7D3L - chains 1 and 2 of the 6 polymer chains in the assembly; structure by electron microscopy, 3.68 A resolution.

[Chain 1]
Name: O/tibet/99 VP1
Source organism: Foot-and-mouth disease virus
Sequence (213 residues; row label = number of the first residue in the row):
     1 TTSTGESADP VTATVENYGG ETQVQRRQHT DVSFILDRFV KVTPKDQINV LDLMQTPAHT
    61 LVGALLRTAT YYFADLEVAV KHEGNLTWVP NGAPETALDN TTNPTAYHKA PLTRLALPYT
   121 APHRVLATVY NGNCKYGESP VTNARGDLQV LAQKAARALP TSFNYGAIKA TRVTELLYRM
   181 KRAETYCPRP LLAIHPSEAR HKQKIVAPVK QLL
Unresolved in the structure: 1, 133-156, 209-213
What the authors report for this chain:
  - mutagenesis - V50A, D52A, P94A, E95A, P160A: decreased growth
  - mutagenesis - L159A: increased growth

[Chain 2]
Name: O/tibet/99 VP2
Source organism: Foot-and-mouth disease virus
Sequence (218 residues; numbered 1 to 218; the number before each row is that of its first residue):
     1 DKKTEETTLL EDRILTTRNG HTTSTTQSSV GVTYGYATAE DFVSGPNTSG LETRVVQAER
    61 FFKTHLFDWV TSDPFGRCYQ LELPTDHKGV YGSLTDSYAY MRNGWDVEVT AVGNQFNGGC
   121 LLVAMVPELC SIDKRGLYQL TLFPHQFINP RTNMTAHITV PFVGVNRYDQ YKVHKPWTLV
   181 VMVVAPLTVN TEGAPQIKVY ANIAPTNVHV AGEFPSKE
Unresolved in the structure: 1-12

[How chain 1 and chain 2 interact]
Residue-residue contacts (45):
  E6(1) - V30(2)
  E6(1) - F147(2)
  E6(1) - N149(2)
  E6(1) - T152(2)
  E6(1) - N153(2)  hydrogen bond
  S7(1) - V30(2)
  A8(1) - T33(2)
  A8(1) - H145(2)
  T70(1) - E128(2)
  Y71(1) - E128(2)  hydrogen bond
  Y71(1) - V163(2)
  Y71(1) - G164(2)
  H123(1) - V165(2)
  H123(1) - N166(2)
  R124(1) - G164(2)  hydrogen bond (side chain-backbone)
  R124(1) - V165(2)  hydrogen bond (backbone-backbone)
  R124(1) - N166(2)  hydrogen bond (side chain-backbone)
  R124(1) - R167(2)
  V125(1) - V165(2)
  V129(1) - E128(2)
  Y130(1) - C130(2)  hydrogen bond (backbone-side chain)
  Y130(1) - H174(2)
  N131(1) - E82(2)  hydrogen bond
  N131(1) - E128(2)
  N131(1) - L129(2)  hydrogen bond (side chain-backbone)
  N131(1) - C130(2)
  N131(1) - V173(2)
  N131(1) - H174(2)
  N131(1) - K175(2)  hydrogen bond (side chain-backbone)
  N131(1) - T178(2)
  G132(1) - V173(2)
  C187(1) - Y36(2)  hydrophobic
  P188(1) - Y36(2)
  P188(1) - L142(2)  hydrophobic
  P188(1) - F143(2)
  R189(1) - P127(2)  hydrogen bond (side chain-backbone)
  R189(1) - E128(2)
  R189(1) - L142(2)
  P190(1) - Q139(2)
  L191(1) - Q139(2)  hydrogen bond (backbone-side chain)
  L192(1) - D133(2)
  L192(1) - R135(2)
  L192(1) - G136(2)
  A193(1) - R135(2)  hydrogen bond (backbone-side chain)
  H195(1) - R135(2)
Other interface residues (no listed pair), chain 1 (24 interface residues in all): L126, A127, F163, I194
Other interface residues (no listed pair), chain 2 (31 interface residues in all): I132, Q146, I148

[Summary]
24 residues of chain 1 face 31 of chain 2 across their interface; the contacts include 12 hydrogen bonds.
Among the polar pairs are E6(1)-N153(2), Y71(1)-E128(2) and R124(1)-G164(2). From the paper: V50A, D52A and
P94A of chain 1, among others, reduce growth; L159A of chain 1 increases growth; 6 substitutions were tested
in all.
Chain 1 is O/tibet/99 VP1 and chain 2 is O/tibet/99 VP2, both from Foot-and-mouth disease virus; the
structure, Foot and mouth disease virus O/tibet/99-bound the single chain fragmen antibody F145, was
determined by electron microscopy together with 7D3K, 7D3M and 7D3R from the same study.
